Entry 1WC4 (X-ray diffraction, 3.00 A resolution); this record covers chains A and B.

Chain A (and B):
Name: Adenylate cyclase
Organism: Spirulina platensis
Notes: EC 4.6.1.1; fragment: catalytic domain, residues 1005-1202; chain B of this document is another copy of the same molecule, construct and numbering; everything in this record applies to it too
Reference sequence: O32393 (O32393); residue numbers follow UniProt; this construct covers 1005-1202
Chain sequence (219 residues; row label = number of the first residue in the row):
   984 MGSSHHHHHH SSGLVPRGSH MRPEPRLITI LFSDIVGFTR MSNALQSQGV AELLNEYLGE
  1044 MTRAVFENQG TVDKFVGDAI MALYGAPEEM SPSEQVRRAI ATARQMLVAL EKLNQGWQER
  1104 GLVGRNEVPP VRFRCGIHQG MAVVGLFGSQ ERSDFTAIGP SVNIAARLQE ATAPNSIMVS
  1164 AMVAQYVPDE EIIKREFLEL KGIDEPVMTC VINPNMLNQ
Disordered / not traced: 984-1001, 1202 (chain B: 984-1003, 1109-1110, 1202)
Ligand contacts:
  - AMP-CPP (APC; diphosphomethylphosphonic acid adenosyl ester), molecule 1: F1015, K1057, M1064, T1139, A1140, I1141, V1145, N1146, A1149, R1150, K1184
  - AMP-CPP (APC), molecule 2: D1017, I1018, V1019, G1020, F1021, T1022, V1059, G1060, D1061
  - europium (iii) ion (EU3): D1017, I1018, D1061
Reported in the primary citation:
  - catalytic residues: R1150 (proposed by the authors, not directly observed)
  - specificity-determining residues: T1139 (by similarity / conservation)

Interface between chain A and chain B:
Pairs across the interface (46; chain A residue first):
  P1006(A) with Q1031(B); A1034(B), hydrophobic
  P1008(A) with S1030(B)
  F1021(A) with I1141(B), hydrophobic
  Q1029(A) with P1008(B)
  S1030(A) with P1008(B); V1126(B)
  Q1031(A) with R1005(B); P1006(B), hydrogen bond (side chain-backbone)
  A1034(A) with P1006(B), hydrophobic; F1130(B), hydrophobic
  L1037(A) with F1130(B), hydrophobic; I1141(B), hydrophobic
  N1038(A) with F1130(B); G1131(B)
  L1041(A) with G1131(B)
  G1042(A) with S1132(B)
  T1045(A) with S1132(B), hydrogen bond; E1134(B), hydrogen bond
  F1049(A) with E1134(B)
  V1055(A) with R1135(B), hydrogen bond (backbone-side chain)
  D1056(A) with R1135(B), hydrogen bond (backbone-side chain)
  K1057(A) with F1058(B); R1135(B)
  F1058(A) with K1057(B); F1130(B); G1131(B); R1135(B)
  G1060(A) with I1141(B)
  V1126(A) with S1030(B)
  F1130(A) with L1037(B), hydrophobic; N1038(B); L1041(B), hydrophobic; F1058(B)
  G1131(A) with N1038(B), hydrogen bond (backbone-side chain); L1041(B); F1058(B)
  S1132(A) with G1042(B)
  E1134(A) with T1045(B); R1046(B), hydrogen bond (side chain-backbone); F1049(B)
  R1135(A) with V1055(B), hydrogen bond (side chain-backbone); D1056(B), hydrogen bond (side chain-backbone); F1058(B)
  I1141(A) with L1037(B), hydrophobic; G1060(B)
Other interface residues (no listed pair), chain A (30 interface residues in all): T1022, R1046, V1059, L1129, S1136
Other interface residues (no listed pair), chain B (32 interface residues in all): E1007, F1021, V1059, L1129, S1136, D1137, P1143

In short:
30 residues of chain A face 32 of chain B across their interface; the contacts include 9 hydrogen bonds. Polar
contacts include Q1031(A)-P1006(B), T1045(A)-S1132(B) and T1045(A)-E1134(B). Chain A binds AMP-CPP and
europium (iii) ion. The paper reports the catalytic residue R1150(A); the specificity determinant T1139(A).
Chain A and chain B are both Adenylate cyclase (Spirulina platensis); the structure, Soluble adenylyl cyclase
CyaC from S. platensis in complex with alpha, beta-methylene-ATP and Europium, was determined by X-ray
diffraction (same publication as 1WC0, 1WC1, 1WC3, 1WC5 and 1WC6).
